9E1U - chains C and J of the 11 polymer chains in the assembly; structure by electron microscopy, 3.10 A resolution.

# Chain C
Name: Histone H2A type 1
Organism: Xenopus laevis
UniProtKB: P06897 (H2A1_XENLA); residues 0-129 here correspond to UniProt positions 1-130 (UniProt number = residue number + 1)
Sequence (130 residues; numbered 0 to 129; the number before each row is that of its first residue; numbering starts at 0):
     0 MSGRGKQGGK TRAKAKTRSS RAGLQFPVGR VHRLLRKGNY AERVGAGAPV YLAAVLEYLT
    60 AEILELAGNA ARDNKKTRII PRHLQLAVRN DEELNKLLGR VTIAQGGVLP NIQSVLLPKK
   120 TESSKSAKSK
Unresolved in the structure: 0-9, 119-129
Construct notes: conflict Arg99 (Gly100 in P06897), Ser123 (Ala124 in P06897)
Swiss-Prot annotation at these positions:
  - modified residue: Ser1 (N-acetylserine), Lys5 (N6-(2-hydroxyisobutyryl)lysine), Lys9 (N6-(2-hydroxyisobutyryl)lysine), Lys36 (N6-(2-hydroxyisobutyryl)lysine), Lys74 (N6-(2-hydroxyisobutyryl)lysine), Lys75 (N6-(2-hydroxyisobutyryl)lysine), Lys95 (N6-(2-hydroxyisobutyryl)lysine), Gln104 (N5-methylglutamine), Lys118 (N6-(2-hydroxyisobutyryl)lysine)
  - cross-link (Glycyl lysine isopeptide (Lys-Gly)): Lys13 (interchain with G-Cter in ubiquitin), Lys15 (interchain with G-Cter in ubiquitin), Lys119 (interchain with G-Cter in ubiquitin)

# Chain J
Molecule: 152-nt DNA strand
Sequence (152 nucleotides; numbered -75 to 76; the number before each row is that of its first residue; numbers below 1 keep their minus sign (DC-75 is residue -75)):
   -75 CCCTGGAGAA TCCCGGTGCC GAGGCCGCTC AATTGGTCGT AGACAGCTCT AGCACCGCTT
   -15 AAACGCACGT ACGCGCTGTC CCCCGCGTTT TAACCGCCAA GGGGATTACT CCCTAGTCTC
    45 CAGGCACGTG TCAGATATAT ACATCCTGTG CA

# How chain C and chain J interact
Contacting residue pairs (14):
  Arg11(C) - DT-43(J)  base contact
  Ala12(C) - DT-42(J)  phosphate contact
  Lys13(C) - DT-43(J)  phosphate contact
  Ala14(C) - DA-44(J)  phosphate contact
  Ala14(C) - DT-43(J)  phosphate contact
  Lys15(C) - DA-44(J)  phosphate contact
  Lys15(C) - DT-43(J)  hydrogen bond to the phosphate
  Thr16(C) - DA-44(J)  phosphate contact
  Arg17(C) - DA-44(J)  salt bridge to the phosphate
  Arg20(C) - DT-43(J)  salt bridge to the phosphate
  Arg29(C) - DA-45(J)  phosphate contact
  Arg32(C) - DA-45(J)  salt bridge to the phosphate
  Arg42(C) - DT-36(J)  phosphate contact
  Arg77(C) - DG-55(J)  sugar contact
Interface residues without a listed pair, chain C (13 interface residues in all): Gly28
Interface residues without a listed pair, chain J (7 interface residues in all): DA-35

# Overview
13 residues of chain C and 7 residues of chain J are in contact; the contacts include 1 hydrogen bond and 3
salt bridges. Polar pairs include Lys15(C)-DT-43(J), Arg17(C)-DA-44(J) and Arg20(C)-DT-43(J).
Chain C is Histone H2A type 1 (Xenopus laevis) and chain J is a 152-nt DNA strand; the structure, Snf2h bound
nucleosome complex - ClassC1, was determined by electron microscopy (same publication as 9E1L, 9E1M, 9E1N,
9E1O, 9E1P, 9E1Q and 4 further entries).
